PDB entry 3CJH | X-ray diffraction, 2.60 A resolution | chains A and D of the 6 polymer chains in the assembly

== Chain A ==
Name: Mitochondrial import inner membrane translocase subunit TIM13
Organism: Saccharomyces cerevisiae
Reference sequence: P53299 (TIM13_YEAST); residues 42-105 here = UniProt positions 42-105
Chain sequence (64 residues; numbered 42 to 105; the number before each row is that of its first residue):
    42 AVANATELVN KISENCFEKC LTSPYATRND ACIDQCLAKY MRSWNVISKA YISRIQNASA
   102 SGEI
Disordered / not traced: 42-45, 98-105
Cystine bridges: Cys57-Cys77, Cys61-Cys73

== Chain D ==
Name: Mitochondrial import inner membrane translocase subunit TIM8
Organism: Saccharomyces cerevisiae
Reference sequence: P57744 (TIM8_YEAST); residues 24-87 here = UniProt positions 24-87
Chain sequence (64 residues; numbered 24 to 87; the number before each row is that of its first residue):
    24 LEGENSKQKV QMSIHQFTNI CFKKCVESVN DSNLSSQEEQ CLSNCVNRFL DTNIRIVNGL
    84 QNTR
Disordered / not traced: 24-28, 84-87
UniProt features mapped onto this chain:
  - motif: Cys44 to Cys68 (Twin CX3C motif)
Cystine bridges: Cys44-Cys68, Cys48-Cys64

== Chain A / chain D interface ==
Pairs across the interface (30):
  Val50(A) with Leu83(D), hydrophobic
  Asn51(A) with Asn76(D)
  Ile53(A) with Ile79(D), hydrophobic
  Ser54(A) with Asn76(D), hydrogen bond
  Phe58(A) with Lys47(D); Cys68(D), hydrophobic; Phe72(D), hydrophobic
  Glu59(A) with Lys47(D)
  Leu62(A) with Arg71(D); Thr75(D)
  Ser64(A) with Lys47(D), hydrogen bond (side chain-backbone); Cys64(D)
  Pro65(A) with Gln60(D); Cys64(D); Asn67(D), hydrogen bond (backbone-side chain)
  Tyr66(A) with Lys47(D); Cys48(D), hydrophobic; Cys64(D), hydrophobic; Asn67(D); Cys68(D), hydrophobic; Arg71(D), hydrogen bond (backbone-side chain)
  Ala67(A) with Arg71(D)
  Arg69(A) with Arg71(D); Asp74(D)
  Asp71(A) with Arg78(D), salt bridge
  Ile74(A) with Ile79(D), hydrophobic
  Asp75(A) with Arg78(D), salt bridge
  Leu78(A) with Gly82(D); Leu83(D), hydrophobic
  Met82(A) with Leu83(D), hydrophobic
Interface residues without a listed pair, chain A (19 interface residues in all): Glu55, Thr68
Interface residues without a listed pair, chain D (17 interface residues in all): Gln39, Ile43

== Summary ==
19 residues of chain A face 17 of chain D across their interface; the contacts include 4 hydrogen bonds and 2
salt bridges. Polar contacts include Asp71(A)-Arg78(D), Asp75(A)-Arg78(D) and Ser54(A)-Asn76(D).
Chain A is Mitochondrial import inner membrane translocase subunit TIM13 and chain D is Mitochondrial import
inner membrane translocase subunit TIM8, both from Saccharomyces cerevisiae; the structure, Tim8-Tim13
complex, was determined by X-ray diffraction.
